1DVM - chain A; structure by X-ray diffraction, 2.40 A resolution.

[Chain A]
Protein: Plasminogen activator inhibitor-1
From: Homo sapiens
UniProtKB: P05121 (PAI1_HUMAN); residues 1-379 here correspond to UniProt positions 24-402 (UniProt number = residue number + 23)
Chain sequence (379 residues; numbered 1 to 379; the number before each row is that of its first residue):
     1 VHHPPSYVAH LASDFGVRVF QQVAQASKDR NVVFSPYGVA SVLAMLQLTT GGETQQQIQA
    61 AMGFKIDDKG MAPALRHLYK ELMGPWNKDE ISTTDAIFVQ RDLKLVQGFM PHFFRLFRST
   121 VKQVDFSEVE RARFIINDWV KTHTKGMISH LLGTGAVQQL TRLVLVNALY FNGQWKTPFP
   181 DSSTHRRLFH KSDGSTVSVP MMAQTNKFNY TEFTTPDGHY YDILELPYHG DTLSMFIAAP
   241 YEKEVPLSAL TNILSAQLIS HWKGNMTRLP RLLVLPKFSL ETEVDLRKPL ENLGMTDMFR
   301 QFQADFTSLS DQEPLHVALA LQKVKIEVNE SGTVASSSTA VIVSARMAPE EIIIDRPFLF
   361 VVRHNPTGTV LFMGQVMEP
Unresolved in the structure: 1-3, 339
Sequence notes: engineered mutation His150 (Asn173 in P05121), Thr154 (Lys177 in P05121), Leu319 (Gln342 in P05121), Ile354 (Met377 in P05121)
Curated features (UniProtKB/Swiss-Prot):
  - site: Arg346, Met347 (Reactive bond)
  - glycosylation (N-linked (GlcNAc...) asparagine): Asn209, Asn265, Asn329

[In short]
Chain A is Plasminogen activator inhibitor-1 (Homo sapiens); the structure, Active form of human pai-1, was
determined by X-ray diffraction together with 1DVN from the same study.
